PDB entry 8J9G | electron microscopy, 3.50 A resolution | chains B and F of the 4 polymer chains in the assembly

== Chain B ==
Molecule: TIR domain-containing protein
Organism: Thermoflavifilum thermophilum
UniProtKB: A0A1I7NFG5 (A0A1I7NFG5_9BACT); residue numbers follow UniProt; this construct covers 1-450
Amino-acid sequence (484 residues; row label = number of the first residue in the row; numbers below 1 keep their minus sign (Met-33 is residue -33)):
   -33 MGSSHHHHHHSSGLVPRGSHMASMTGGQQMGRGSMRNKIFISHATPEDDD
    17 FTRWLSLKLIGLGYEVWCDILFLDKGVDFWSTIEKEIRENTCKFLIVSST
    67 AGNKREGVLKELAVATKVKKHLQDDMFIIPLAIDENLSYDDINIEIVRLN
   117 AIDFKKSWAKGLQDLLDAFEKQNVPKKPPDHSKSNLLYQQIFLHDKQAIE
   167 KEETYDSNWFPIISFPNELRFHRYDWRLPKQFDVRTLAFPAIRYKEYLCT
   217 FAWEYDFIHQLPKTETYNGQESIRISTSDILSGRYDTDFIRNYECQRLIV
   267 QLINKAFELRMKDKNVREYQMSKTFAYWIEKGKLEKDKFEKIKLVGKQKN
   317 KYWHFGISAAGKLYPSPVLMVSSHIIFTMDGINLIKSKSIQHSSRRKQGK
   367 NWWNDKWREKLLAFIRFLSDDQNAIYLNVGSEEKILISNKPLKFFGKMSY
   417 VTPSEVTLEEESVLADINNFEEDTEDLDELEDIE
Disordered / not traced: -33 to 0
Differences from the reference sequence: initiating methionine (-33); expression tag (-32 to 0)
Reported in the primary citation:
  - conformationally variable residues (helix shift): Ser353 to Asn367
  - mutagenesis - R54A, D106A/D107A: decreased catalytic activity

== Chain F ==
Molecule: 25-nt DNA strand
Sequence (25 nucleotides; each row starts with the number of its first residue):
     1 CAACTAATAGATTAGAGCCGTCAAT
Disordered / not traced: 1-11, 24-25

== How chain B and chain F interact ==
Pairs across the interface (10; chain B residue first):
  Arg263(B) - DT12(F)  salt bridge to the phosphate
  His358(B) - DC18(F)  hydrogen bond to the base
  Arg362(B) - DC19(F)  sugar contact
  Arg362(B) - DG20(F)  phosphate contact
  Lys363(B) - DG20(F)  phosphate contact
  Lys366(B) - DG20(F)  phosphate contact
  Lys366(B) - DT21(F)  phosphate contact
  Trp369(B) - DA23(F)  stacking on the base
  Thr423(B) - DA23(F)  sugar contact
  Glu425(B) - DA23(F)  phosphate contact
Interface residues without a listed pair, chain B (11 interface residues in all): Lys328, Ser359, Asn370
Interface residues without a listed pair, chain F (8 interface residues in all): DG17, DC22

== In short ==
Chain B and chain F form an interface of 11 and 8 residues respectively, with 1 hydrogen bond, 1 salt bridge
and 1 aromatic stacking contact. Polar contacts include His358(B)-DC18(F) and Arg263(B)-DT12(F). From the
paper: R54A and D106A/D107A of chain B reduce catalytic activity; conformational variability at Ser353(B).
Here chain B is TIR domain-containing protein (Thermoflavifilum thermophilum) and chain F is a 25-nt DNA
strand. Entry 8J9G (CrtSPARTA hetero-dimer bound with guide-target, state 1) was determined by electron
microscopy (same publication as 8JAY, 8J84, 8J8H and 8J9P).
